PDB entry 4E9F | X-ray diffraction, 1.79 A resolution | chains A and D of the 3 polymer chains in the assembly

# Chain A
Protein: Methyl-CpG-binding domain protein 4
Source organism: Homo sapiens
Notes: EC 3.2.2.-; fragment: glycosylase domain of MBD4 (residues 426-580)
Reference sequence: O95243 (MBD4_HUMAN); residues 427-580 here = UniProt positions 427-580
Sequence (161 residues; each row starts with the number of its first residue):
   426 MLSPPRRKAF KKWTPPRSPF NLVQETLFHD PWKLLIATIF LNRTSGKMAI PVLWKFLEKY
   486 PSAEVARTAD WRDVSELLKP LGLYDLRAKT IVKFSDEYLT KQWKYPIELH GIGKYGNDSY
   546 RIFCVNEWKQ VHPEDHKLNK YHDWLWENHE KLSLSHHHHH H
Disordered / not traced: 426-436, 575-586
Differences from the reference sequence: expression tag (426, 581-586)
UniProt features mapped onto this chain:
  - active site: Asp560
  - modified residue: Ser428 (Phosphoserine)
Reported in the primary citation:
  - conformationally variable residues (loop rearrangement): Leu466 to Gly471, Leu503 to Leu508
  - binding site for the 12-nt DNA strand: Leu466 to Gly471, Leu534 to Gly541
  - binding site for the 12-nt DNA strand (chain D): Arg468, Leu506
  - catalytic residues: Asp560
  - mutagenesis - Q449A: abolished catalytic activity on all DNA substrates tested
  - specificity-determining residues: Val448 (proposed by the authors, not directly observed)

# Chain D
Molecule: 12-nt DNA strand
Sequence (12 nucleotides; numbered 1 to 12; the number before each row is that of its first residue):
     1 GCTGCGCGCT GG

# Interface between chain A and chain D
Residue-residue contacts (19):
  Arg468(A) - DG6(D)  hydrogen bond to the base
  Thr469(A) - DG6(D)  hydrogen bond to the base
  Lys472(A) - DT10(D)  phosphate contact
  Met473(A) - DG8(D)  phosphate contact
  Met473(A) - DC9(D)  phosphate contact
  Lys504(A) - DC7(D)  sugar contact
  Pro505(A) - DC7(D)  sugar contact
  Pro505(A) - DG8(D)  sugar contact
  Leu506(A) - DG6(D)  hydrogen bond to the base
  Leu506(A) - DC7(D)  base contact
  Gly507(A) - DG6(D)  sugar contact
  Gly507(A) - DC7(D)  hydrogen bond to the sugar
  Leu508(A) - DC5(D)  sugar contact
  Leu508(A) - DG6(D)  hydrogen bond to the sugar
  Tyr509(A) - DG6(D)  hydrogen bond to the phosphate
  Tyr509(A) - DC7(D)  hydrogen bond to the phosphate
  Asp510(A) - DG6(D)  hydrogen bond to the phosphate
  Leu511(A) - DC5(D)  base contact
  Leu511(A) - DG6(D)  hydrogen bond to the phosphate
Also at the interface, not in a pair above, chain A (13 interface residues in all): Arg512
Also at the interface, not in a pair above, chain D (7 interface residues in all): DG4

# In short
13 residues of chain A face 7 of chain D across their interface; the contacts include 9 hydrogen bonds. Polar
pairs include Arg468(A)-DG6(D), Thr469(A)-DG6(D) and Leu506(A)-DG6(D). Curated annotation (UniProt) lists
active-site residue Asp560(A) on chain A. From the paper: the catalytic residue Asp560(A); Q449A of chain A
abolishes catalytic activity on all DNA substrates tested.
Chain A is Methyl-CpG-binding domain protein 4 (Homo sapiens) and chain D is a 12-nt DNA strand; the
structure, Structure of the glycosylase domain of MBD4 bound to AP site containing DNA, was determined by
X-ray diffraction together with 4E9E, 4E9G, 4E9H, 4EA4 and 4EA5 from the same study.
